Entry 9FAQ (electron microscopy, 2.90 A resolution); this record covers chains E and G of the 8 polymer chains in the assembly.

== Chain E ==
Molecule: Gamma-aminobutyric acid receptor subunit beta-3
Source organism: Homo sapiens
Reference sequence: P28472 (GBRB3_HUMAN); residues 9-447 here correspond to UniProt positions 34-472 (UniProt number = residue number + 25)
Amino-acid sequence (439 residues; each row starts with the number of its first residue):
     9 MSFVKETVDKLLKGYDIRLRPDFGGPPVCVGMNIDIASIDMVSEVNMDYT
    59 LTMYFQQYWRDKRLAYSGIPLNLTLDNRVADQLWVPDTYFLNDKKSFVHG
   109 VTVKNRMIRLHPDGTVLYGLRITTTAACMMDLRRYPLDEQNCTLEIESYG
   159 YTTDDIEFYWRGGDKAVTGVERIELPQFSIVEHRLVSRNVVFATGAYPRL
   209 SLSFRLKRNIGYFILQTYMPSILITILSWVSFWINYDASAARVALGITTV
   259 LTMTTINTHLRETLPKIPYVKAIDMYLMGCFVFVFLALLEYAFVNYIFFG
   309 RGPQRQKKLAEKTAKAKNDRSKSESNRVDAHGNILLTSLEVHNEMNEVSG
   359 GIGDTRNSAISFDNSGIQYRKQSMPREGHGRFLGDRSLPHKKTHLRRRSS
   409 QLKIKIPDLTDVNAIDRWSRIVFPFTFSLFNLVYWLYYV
Disordered / not traced: 314-411
Cystine bridges: Cys-136/Cys-150
Glycans and other covalent adducts: N-acetylglucosamine (NAG) linked to Asn-80
Residues lining bound ligands: phosphatidylglycerol (PGW; (1R)-2-{[(S)-{[(2S)-2,3-dihydroxypropyl]oxy}(hydroxy)phosphoryl]oxy}-1-[(hexadecanoyloxy)methyl]ethyl (9Z)-octadec-9-enoate): Val-278, Met-283, Val-290, Leu-294
Swiss-Prot annotation at these positions:
  - binding site (benzamidine): Asp-95 to Tyr-97, Glu-155 to Tyr-157, Phe-200
  - binding site (4-aminobutanoate): Tyr-97, Glu-155, Tyr-157, Thr-202
  - binding site (histamine): Tyr-97, Ser-156, Tyr-157, Thr-202
  - glycosylation (N-linked (GlcNAc...) asparagine): Asn-80, Asn-149

== Chain G ==
Molecule: Megabody38
Source organism: Lama glama
Notes: antibody fragment or engineered binder
Amino-acid sequence (539 residues; each row starts with the number of its first residue):
     1 QVQLQESGGGLVQTKTTTSVIDTTNDAQNLLTQAQTIVNTLKDYCPILIA
    51 KSSSSNGGTNNANTPSWQTAGGGKNSCATFGAEFSAASDMINNAQKIVQE
   101 TQQLSANQPKNITQPHNLNLNSPSSLTALAQKMLKNAQSQAEILKLANQV
   151 ESDFNKLSSGHLKDYIGKCDASAISSANMTMQNQKNNWGNGCAGVEETQS
   201 LLKTSAADFNNQTPQINQAQNLANTLIQELGNNPFRASGGGSGGGGSGKL
   251 SDTYEQLSRLLTNDNGTNSKTSAQAINQAVNNLNERAKTLAGGTTNSPAY
   301 QATLLALRSVLGLWNSMGYAVICGGYTKSPGENNQKDFHYTDENGNGTTI
   351 NCGGSTNSNGTHSYNGTNTLKADKNVSLSIEQYEKIHEAYQILSKALKQA
   401 GLAPLNSKGEKLEAHVTTSKYGSLRVSCAASGRTFTTYIMAWFRQAPGKE
   451 REFLAAMDQGRIQYYGDSVRGRFTISRDYAKNSVDLQLDGLRPEDTAVYY
   501 CAAGAGFWGLRTASSYHYWGQGTQVTVSSHHHHHHEPEA
Disordered / not traced: 14-421, 530-539
Cystine bridges: Cys-428/Cys-501

== How chain E and chain G interact ==
Pairs across the interface (9; chain E residue first):
  Glu-179(E) with Thr-436(G); Tyr-479(G)
  Arg-180(E) with Thr-436(G); Gln-459(G), hydrogen bond (side chain-backbone); Arg-461(G); Tyr-479(G)
  Glu-182(E) with Thr-434(G), hydrogen bond; Thr-436(G); Thr-437(G)
Interface residues without a listed pair, chain E (4 interface residues in all): Ile-181
Interface residues without a listed pair, chain G (8 interface residues in all): Gly-460, Ala-480

== In short ==
4 residues of chain E and 8 residues of chain G are in contact, with 2 hydrogen bonds. Polar pairs include
Arg-180(E)/Gln-459(G) and Glu-182(E)/Thr-434(G). Bound to chain E: phosphatidylglycerol. Covalently linked
N-acetylglucosamine: at Asn-80(E).
Here chain E is Gamma-aminobutyric acid receptor subunit beta-3 (Homo sapiens) and chain G is Megabody38 (Lama
glama). Entry 9FAQ (CryoEM structure of human full-length alpha1beta3gamma2 GABA(A)R in complex with GARLH4,
the TMD of Neuroligin2 and ...) was determined by electron microscopy.
